Entry 8X8I (X-ray diffraction, 2.54 A resolution); this record covers chains A and B of the 4 polymer chains in the assembly.

== Chain A (and B) ==
Molecule: Malonyl-[acyl-carrier protein] O-methyltransferase
Organism: Acinetobacter baumannii
Notes: chain B of this document is another copy of the same molecule, construct and numbering; everything in this record applies to it too
UniProtKB: A0A1E3M3A7 (A0A1E3M3A7_ACIBA); residues 1-249 here = UniProt positions 1-249
Chain sequence (249 residues; row label = number of the first residue in the row):
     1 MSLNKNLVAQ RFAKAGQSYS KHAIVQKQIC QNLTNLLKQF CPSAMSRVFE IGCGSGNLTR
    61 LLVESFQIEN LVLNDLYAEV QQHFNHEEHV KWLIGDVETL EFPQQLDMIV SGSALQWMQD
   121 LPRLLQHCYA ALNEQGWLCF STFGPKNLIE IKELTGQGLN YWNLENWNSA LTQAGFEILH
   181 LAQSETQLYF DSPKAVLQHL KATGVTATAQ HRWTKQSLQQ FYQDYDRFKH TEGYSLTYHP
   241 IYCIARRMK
Not modelled in the structure: 1, 207-212, 249 (chain B: 1-5, 82-85, 207-213)
Small-molecule neighbours: S-adenosylmethionine (SAM): Gln-26, Cys-30, Glu-50, Gly-52, Cys-53, Gly-54, Ser-55, Gly-56, Asn-57, Asn-74, Asp-75, Leu-76, Tyr-77, Gly-95, Asp-96, Val-97, Gly-112, Ser-113, Ala-114, Trp-117, Met-118
From the paper describing this entry:
  - binding site for S-adenosylmethionine: Glu-50, Gly-52, Cys-53, Leu-58, Asp-75, Leu-76, Asp-96, Trp-117
  - contacts within the chain: Glu-50/Thr-59 (hydrogen bond), Ser-55/Arg-60 (hydrogen bond), Gly-56/Arg-60 (hydrogen bond)
  - mutagenesis - Y19A, Q26A/Q116A, E50A, R60A, D75A, W117A, K194A/K201A/R212A/K215A: abolished catalytic activity
  - self-association interface (contacts with another copy of this molecule): Val-8 to Ser-20
  - mutagenesis - Y19A, R60A, K194A/K201A/R212A/K215A: abolished growth
  - mutagenesis - Q26A, K27A, Q116A, K194A, K194A/K201A/R212A, K201A, K201A/R212A, R212A, K215A: unchanged growth
  - binding site for S-adenosylmethionine: Gln-26 (proposed by the authors, not directly observed)

== How chain A and chain B interact ==
Pairs across the interface - 102 pairs, chain A then chain B:
  Asn-6(A) with Lys-21(B); His-22(B)
  Leu-7(A) with Ser-20(B); Lys-21(B)
  Val-8(A) with Tyr-19(B); Ser-20(B), hydrogen bond (backbone-backbone); His-22(B); Leu-188(B), hydrophobic; Tyr-189(B); Phe-190(B), hydrophobic
  Ala-9(A) with Ser-18(B); Tyr-19(B), hydrophobic; Gln-187(B); Leu-188(B); Tyr-189(B), hydrogen bond (backbone-backbone)
  Gln-10(A) with Gln-17(B); Ser-18(B), hydrogen bond (backbone-backbone); Ser-20(B); Thr-186(B); Gln-187(B)
  Arg-11(A) with Gly-16(B); Gln-17(B); Glu-185(B); Thr-186(B); Gln-187(B), hydrogen bond (backbone-backbone); Tyr-189(B); Glu-232(B), salt bridge
  Phe-12(A) with Ala-15(B); Gly-16(B), hydrogen bond (backbone-backbone); Glu-185(B); Thr-186(B)
  Ala-13(A) with Lys-14(B); Ser-184(B); Glu-185(B), hydrogen bond (backbone-backbone)
  Lys-14(A) with Ala-13(B); Lys-14(B), hydrogen bond (backbone-backbone); Gln-183(B); Ser-184(B)
  Ala-15(A) with Phe-12(B); Ala-182(B); Gln-183(B), hydrogen bond (backbone-backbone)
  Gly-16(A) with Arg-11(B); Phe-12(B), hydrogen bond (backbone-backbone); Leu-181(B); Ala-182(B)
  Gln-17(A) with Gln-10(B); Arg-11(B), hydrogen bond; Leu-179(B); His-180(B); Leu-181(B), hydrogen bond (backbone-backbone)
  Ser-18(A) with Val-8(B); Ala-9(B); Gln-10(B), hydrogen bond (backbone-backbone); Phe-40(B); Leu-179(B); His-180(B), hydrogen bond
  Tyr-19(A) with Val-8(B); Ala-9(B); Phe-40(B); Ile-178(B); Leu-179(B), hydrogen bond (backbone-backbone)
  Ser-20(A) with Asn-6(B); Leu-7(B); Val-8(B), hydrogen bond (backbone-backbone); Gln-10(B), hydrogen bond
  Lys-21(A) with Asn-6(B); Leu-7(B)
  His-22(A) with Asn-6(B), hydrogen bond (backbone-backbone)
  Gln-28(A) with Gln-39(B)
  Asn-32(A) with Lys-14(B)
  Asn-35(A) with Asn-35(B)
  Gln-39(A) with Gln-28(B), hydrogen bond
  Phe-40(A) with Ser-18(B); Tyr-19(B)
  Ile-178(A) with Tyr-19(B)
  Leu-179(A) with Ser-18(B); Tyr-19(B), hydrogen bond (backbone-backbone)
  His-180(A) with Gln-17(B); Ser-18(B), hydrogen bond
  Leu-181(A) with Gly-16(B); Gln-17(B), hydrogen bond (backbone-backbone)
  Ala-182(A) with Ala-15(B); Gly-16(B)
  Gln-183(A) with Lys-14(B); Ala-15(B), hydrogen bond (backbone-backbone)
  Ser-184(A) with Ala-13(B); Lys-14(B)
  Glu-185(A) with Arg-11(B); Phe-12(B); Ala-13(B), hydrogen bond (backbone-backbone)
  Thr-186(A) with Gln-10(B); Arg-11(B)
  Gln-187(A) with Gln-10(B); Arg-11(B), hydrogen bond (backbone-backbone)
  Leu-188(A) with Val-8(B), hydrophobic; Ala-9(B); Gln-10(B)
  Tyr-189(A) with Val-8(B); Ala-9(B), hydrogen bond (backbone-backbone); Gln-10(B); Arg-11(B)
  Glu-232(A) with Arg-11(B), salt bridge
Also at the interface, not in a pair above, chain A (36 interface residues in all): Phe-190

== Summary ==
36 residues of chain A and 35 residues of chain B are in contact; the contacts include 25 hydrogen bonds and 2
salt bridges. Among the polar pairs are Arg-11(A)/Glu-232(B), Gln-17(A)/Arg-11(B) and Ser-18(A)/His-180(B).
From the paper: a binding site for S-adenosylmethionine at Glu-50(A), Gly-52(A) and Cys-53(A) among others;
Y19A, Q26A/Q116A and E50A of chain A, among others, abolish catalytic activity; 16 substitutions were tested
in all.
Both chains are Malonyl-[acyl-carrier protein] O-methyltransferase (Acinetobacter baumannii). Entry 8X8I (The
structure of AbBioc in complex with SAM cofactor) was determined by X-ray diffraction.
